PDB entry 6QCX | X-ray diffraction, 3.08 A resolution | chains A and C of the 6 polymer chains in the assembly

[Chain A]
Molecule: Polymerase acidic protein
From: Influenza B virus
Notes: EC 3.1.-.-
UniProtKB: Q5V8Z9 (Q5V8Z9_9INFB); residues 1-726 here = UniProt positions 1-726
Chain sequence (751 residues; row label = number of the first residue in the row; numbers below 1 keep their minus sign (Gly-13 is residue -13)):
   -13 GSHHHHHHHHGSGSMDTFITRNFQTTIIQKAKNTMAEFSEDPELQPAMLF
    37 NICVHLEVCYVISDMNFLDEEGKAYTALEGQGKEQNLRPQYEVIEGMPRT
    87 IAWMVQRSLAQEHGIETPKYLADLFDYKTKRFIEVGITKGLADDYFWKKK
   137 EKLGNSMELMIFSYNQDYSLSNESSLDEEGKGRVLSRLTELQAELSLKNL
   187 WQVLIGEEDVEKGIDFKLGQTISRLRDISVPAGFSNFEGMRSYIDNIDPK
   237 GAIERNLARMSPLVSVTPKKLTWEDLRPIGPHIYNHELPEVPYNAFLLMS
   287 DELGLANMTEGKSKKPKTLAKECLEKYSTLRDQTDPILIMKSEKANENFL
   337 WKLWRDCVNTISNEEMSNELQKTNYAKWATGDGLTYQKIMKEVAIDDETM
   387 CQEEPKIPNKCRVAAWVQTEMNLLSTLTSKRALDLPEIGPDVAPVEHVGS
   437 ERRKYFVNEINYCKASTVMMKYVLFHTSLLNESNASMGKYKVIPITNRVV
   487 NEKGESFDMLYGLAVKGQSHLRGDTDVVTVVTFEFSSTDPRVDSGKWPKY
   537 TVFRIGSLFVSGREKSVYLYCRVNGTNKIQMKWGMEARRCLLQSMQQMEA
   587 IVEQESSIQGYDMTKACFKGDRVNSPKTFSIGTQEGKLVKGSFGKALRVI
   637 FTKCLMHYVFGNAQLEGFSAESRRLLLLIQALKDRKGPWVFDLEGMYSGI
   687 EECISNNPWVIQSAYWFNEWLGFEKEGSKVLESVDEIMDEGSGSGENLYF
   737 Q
Unresolved in the structure: -13 to -1, 64-70, 725-737
Sequence notes: expression tag (-13 to 0, 727-737)

[Chain C]
Molecule: Polymerase basic protein 2
From: Influenza B virus
UniProtKB: Q5V8X3 (Q5V8X3_9INFB); numbering as in UniProt (aligned over 1-770)
Chain sequence (798 residues; each row starts with the number of its first residue; numbers below 1 keep their minus sign (Gly-8 is residue -8)):
    -8 GSGSGSGSGMTLAKIELLKQLLRDNEAKTVLKQTTVDQYNIIRKFNTSRI
    42 EKNPSLRMKWAMCSNFPLALTKGDMANRIPLEYKGIQLKTNAEDIGTKGQ
    92 MCSIAAVTWWNTYGPIGDTEGFERVYESFFLRKMRLDNATWGRITFGPVE
   142 RVRKRVLLNPLTKEMPPDEASNVIMEILFPKEAGIPRESTWIHRELIKEK
   192 REKLKGTMITPIVLAYMLERELVARRRFLPVAGATSAEFIEMLHCLQGEN
   242 WRQIYHPGGNKLTESRSQSMIVACRKIIRRSIVASNPLELAVEIANKTVI
   292 DTEPLKSCLAAIDGGDVACDIIRAALGLKIRQRQRFGRLELKRISGRGFK
   342 NDEEILIGNGTIQKIGIWDGEEEFHVRCGECRGILKKSKMKLEKLLINSA
   392 KKEDMRDLIILCMVFSQDTRMFQGVRGEINFLNRAGQLLSPMYQLQRYFL
   442 NRSNDLFDQWGYEESPKASELHGINESMNASDYTLKGVVVTRNVIDDFSS
   492 TETEKVSITKNLSLIKRTGEVIMGANDVSELESQAQLMITYDTPKMWEMG
   542 TTKELVQNTYQWVLKNLVTLKAQFLLGKEDMFQWDAFEAFESIIPQKMAG
   592 QYSGFARAVLKQMRDQEVMKTDQFIKLLPFCFSPPKLRSNGEPYQFLKLV
   642 LKGGGENFIEVRKGSPLFSYNPQTEVLTICGRMMSLKGKIEDEERNRSMG
   692 NAVLAGFLVSGKYDPDLGDFKTIEELEKLKPGEKANILLYQGKPVKVVKR
   742 KRYSALSNDISQGIKRQRMTVESMGWALSGWSHPQFEKGSGSENLYFQ
Unresolved in the structure: -8 to -1, 486-493, 741-789
Sequence notes: expression tag (-8 to 0, 771-789)
Reported in the primary citation:
  - binding site for the 16-nt RNA strand: Arg146, Arg217, Arg425, Tyr434
  - contacts within the chain: Glu155-Arg217 (salt bridge)

[How chain A and chain C interact]
Residue-residue contacts (78):
  Trp89(A) with Gly175(C); Ile176(C); Pro177(C)
  Met90(A) with Lys172(C)
  Arg93(A) with Glu167(C), salt bridge; Pro171(C), hydrogen bond (side chain-backbone); Lys172(C); Ala174(C); Gly175(C), hydrogen bond (side chain-backbone); Pro177(C)
  Ser94(A) with Lys172(C)
  Gln97(A) with Pro171(C); Lys172(C)
  Lys105(A) with Pro177(C); Glu179(C), salt bridge
  Ala429(A) with Trp132(C), hydrophobic
  Pro430(A) with Trp132(C); Gly133(C); Gln244(C)
  Val431(A) with Ile135(C), hydrophobic; Cys236(C); Trp242(C), hydrophobic; Gln244(C), hydrogen bond (backbone-side chain)
  Val434(A) with Ile135(C), hydrophobic
  Leu466(A) with Lys50(C); Trp51(C), hydrophobic
  Asn467(A) with Cys54(C)
  Ser469(A) with Trp51(C)
  Asn470(A) with Trp51(C), hydrogen bond (side chain-backbone); Cys54(C); Ser55(C)
  Leu507(A) with Trp51(C), hydrophobic
  Asp510(A) with Leu47(C); Arg48(C), salt bridge
  Lys564(A) with Leu47(C); Arg48(C); Trp51(C)
  Lys568(A) with Ser46(C), hydrogen bond; Leu47(C); Lys50(C)
  Met571(A) with Lys50(C)
  Glu572(A) with Lys50(C), salt bridge
  Glu589(A) with Asn241(C); Trp242(C), hydrogen bond
  Gln590(A) with Asn241(C), hydrogen bond; Gly672(C), hydrogen bond (side chain-backbone); Arg673(C)
  Ser592(A) with Phe137(C)
  Ser593(A) with Gly138(C); Pro139(C); Asn241(C), hydrogen bond; Gln548(C); Gln552(C); Arg673(C)
  Ile594(A) with Gln552(C); Arg673(C); Met674(C); Met675(C), hydrophobic
  Gly596(A) with Phe137(C)
  Tyr597(A) with Phe137(C)
  Asp598(A) with Phe137(C)
  Arg671(A) with Pro663(C); Tyr731(C), hydrogen bond
  Gly713(A) with Gln664(C), hydrogen bond (backbone-side chain)
  Ser714(A) with Gln664(C)
  Leu717(A) with Gln664(C); Lys734(C)
  Glu718(A) with Lys734(C), hydrogen bond (backbone-side chain)
  Val720(A) with Lys734(C), hydrogen bond (backbone-side chain)
  Asp721(A) with Ser689(C); Met690(C); Leu730(C); Tyr731(C), hydrogen bond
  Glu722(A) with Lys703(C), salt bridge; Lys734(C), salt bridge
  Ile723(A) with Ser689(C); Val700(C), hydrophobic; Gly702(C)
Also at the interface, not in a pair above, chain A (46 interface residues in all): Thr103, Pro104, Val428, Arg438, Ala471, Met473, Glu591, Glu710, Val716
Also at the interface, not in a pair above, chain C (49 interface residues in all): Asn44, Ala52, Lys611, Tyr661, Arg686, Asn687, Arg688, Val736

[Summary]
46 residues of chain A face 49 of chain C across their interface, with 14 hydrogen bonds and 6 salt bridges.
Polar contacts include Arg93(A)-Glu167(C), Lys105(A)-Glu179(C) and Asp510(A)-Arg48(C). The paper reports a
binding site for the 16-nt RNA strand at Arg146(C), Arg217(C) and Arg425(C) among others; contacts within the
chain involving Glu155(C) and Arg217(C).
Chain A is Polymerase acidic protein and chain C is Polymerase basic protein 2, both from Influenza B virus;
the structure, Crystal structure of influenza B polymerase initiation state with capped 15-mer RNA primer, was
determined by X-ray diffraction together with 6QCS, 6QCT, 6QCV and 6QCW from the same study.
